Entry 8JZE (electron microscopy, 2.99 A resolution); this record covers chains d and h of the 27 polymer chains in the assembly.

Chain d:
Name: Photosystem I PsaD
Chain sequence (218 residues; numbered 76 to 293; the number before each row is that of its first residue):
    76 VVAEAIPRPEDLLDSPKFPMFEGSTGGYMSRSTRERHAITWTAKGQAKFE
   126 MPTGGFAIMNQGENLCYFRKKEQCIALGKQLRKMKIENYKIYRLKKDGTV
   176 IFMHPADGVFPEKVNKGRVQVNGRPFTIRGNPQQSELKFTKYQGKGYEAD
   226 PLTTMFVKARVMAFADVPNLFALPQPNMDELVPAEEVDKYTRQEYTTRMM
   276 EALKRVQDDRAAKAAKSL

Chain h:
Name: Photosystem I PsaR
Reference sequence: A0A812Q823 (A0A812Q823_9DINO); residues 1-131 here correspond to UniProt positions 87-217 (UniProt number = residue number + 86)
Chain sequence (131 residues; row label = number of the first residue in the row):
     1 YTETVADERLFEQVYLQYTSEYLKGPLYWHPDKLQGWLPDYPGTPMIKEG
    51 KYTSHVIGNLKAFSSNELAFLSMLFFGVGLYGNLQFNFYDPQWAKVDAGG
   101 FFNVSYIVESFLLPISFFMHIACYIQRQNGK
Ligand contacts:
  - chlorophyll a (CLA), molecule 1: Met46, Tyr52, Val56, Ile57, Leu60, Ile115, Phe117, Phe118, Met119, Ile121, Ala122
  - chlorophyll a (CLA), molecule 2: Val56, Ile57, Gly58, Asn59, Leu60, Phe118
  - chlorophyll a (CLA), molecule 3: Phe76, Leu80, Leu84, Tyr89
  - chlorophyll a (CLA), molecule 4: Phe76, Phe117, His120, Ile121, Cys123, Tyr124, Arg127
  - chlorophyll a (CLA), molecule 5: Trp93, Val96, Gly100, Phe101, Phe102, Val104, Ile107, Val108
  - Diadinoxanthin (DD6; (3S,3'R,5R,6S,7cis)-7',8'-didehydro-5,6-dihydro-5,6-epoxy-beta,beta-carotene-3,3'-diol), molecule 1: Met73, Phe76, Gly77, Leu80, Tyr81, Leu84, Gln85
  - Diadinoxanthin (DD6), molecule 2: Asn83, Phe86, Asn87, Trp93, Phe102, Tyr106, Ile107, Ser110
  - Dinoxanthin (UIX; [(1S,5R)-3,3,5-trimethyl-5-oxidanyl-4-[(3E,5E,7E,9E,11E,13E,15E,17E)-3,7,12,16-tetramethyl-18-[(1S,4S,6R)-2,2,6-trimethyl-4-oxidanyl-7-oxabicyclo[4.1.0]heptan-1-yl]octadeca-1,3,5,7,9,11,13,15,17-nonaenylidene]cyclohexyl] ethanoate): Asn66, Ala69, Ser72, Met73, Phe76, Asn83, Ser110, Leu113, Pro114, Ser116, Phe117, His120, Cys123, Arg127

Chain d / chain h interface:
Pairs across the interface - 56 pairs, chain d then chain h:
  Leu227(d) with Tyr15(h)
  Met230(d) with Glu12(h); Tyr15(h), hydrophobic; Leu16(h)
  Phe231(d) with Tyr15(h); Tyr28(h)
  Lys233(d) with Leu16(h)
  Ala234(d) with Leu16(h); Thr19(h); Ser20(h)
  Arg235(d) with Leu23(h); Tyr28(h), hydrogen bond; His30(h), hydrogen bond
  Met237(d) with Leu16(h), hydrophobic; Ser20(h)
  Ala238(d) with Ser20(h); Lys24(h)
  Phe239(d) with Tyr28(h), hydrophobic; His30(h); Asp32(h); Lys33(h); Leu38(h), hydrophobic
  Asp241(d) with Lys24(h), salt bridge
  Val242(d) with Leu38(h)
  Pro243(d) with Ile47(h); Lys48(h)
  Asn244(d) with Lys24(h)
  Leu245(d) with Lys24(h); Pro39(h), hydrophobic
  Phe246(d) with Lys24(h), hydrogen bond (backbone-backbone); Gly25(h); Pro26(h), hydrophobic; Lys33(h)
  Ala247(d) with Lys33(h); Asp40(h)
  Leu248(d) with Trp29(h), hydrophobic; His30(h); Lys33(h), hydrogen bond (backbone-backbone); Leu34(h), hydrophobic; Gln35(h)
  Pro249(d) with Trp29(h)
  Gln250(d) with Gln35(h)
  Met275(d) with Leu27(h), hydrophobic
  Leu278(d) with Pro26(h); Trp29(h), hydrophobic
  Gln282(d) with Pro26(h)
  Arg285(d) with Pro42(h)
  Ala289(d) with His55(h)
  Ser292(d) with Ser54(h), hydrogen bond (backbone-side chain); His55(h); Lys61(h); Lys131(h)
  Leu293(d) with Lys48(h); Thr53(h); His55(h); Lys131(h), hydrogen bond (backbone-side chain)
Interface residues without a listed pair, chain d (28 interface residues in all): Glu211, Lys288
Interface residues without a listed pair, chain h (30 interface residues in all): Gly43, Pro45

In short:
The interface between chain d and chain h involves 28 residues on one side and 30 on the other, with 6
hydrogen bonds and 1 salt bridge. Polar contacts include Asp241(d)-Lys24(h), Arg235(d)-Tyr28(h) and
Arg235(d)-His30(h).
Here chain d is Photosystem I PsaD and chain h is Photosystem I PsaR. Entry 8JZE (PSI-AcpPCI supercomplex from
Symbiodinium) was determined by electron microscopy, deposited together with 8JW0 and 8JZF.
